1Z7N - chains C and D of the 8 polymer chains in the assembly; structure by X-ray diffraction, 3.25 A resolution.

== Chain C (and D) ==
Name: ATP phosphoribosyltransferase regulatory subunit
Organism: Lactococcus lactis
Notes: chain D of this document is another copy of the same molecule, construct and numbering; everything in this record applies to it too
UniProt: Q02147 (HISZ_LACLA); residue numbers follow UniProt; this construct covers 1-328
Sequence (344 residues; each row starts with the number of its first residue; numbers below 1 keep their minus sign (Met-15 is residue -15)):
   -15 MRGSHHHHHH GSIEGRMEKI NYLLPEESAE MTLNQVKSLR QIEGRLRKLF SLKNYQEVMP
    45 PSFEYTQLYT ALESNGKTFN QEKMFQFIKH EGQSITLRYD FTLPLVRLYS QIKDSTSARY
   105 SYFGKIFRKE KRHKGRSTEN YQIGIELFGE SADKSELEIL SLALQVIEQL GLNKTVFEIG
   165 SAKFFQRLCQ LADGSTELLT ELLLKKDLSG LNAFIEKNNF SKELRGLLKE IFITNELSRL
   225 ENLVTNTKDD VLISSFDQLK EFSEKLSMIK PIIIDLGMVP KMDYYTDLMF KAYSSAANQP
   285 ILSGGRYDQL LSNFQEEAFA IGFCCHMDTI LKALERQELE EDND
Not modelled in the structure: -15 to 5, 58-63, 116-123, 324-328 (chain D: -15 to 5, 57-62, 324-328)
Differences from the reference sequence: cloning artifact (-15 to -12, -5 to 0); expression tag (-11 to -6)

== Interface between chain C and chain D ==
Pairs across the interface (65):
  Leu7(C) - Tyr49(D)
  Leu8(C) - Pro45(D)  hydrophobic
  Leu8(C) - Tyr49(D)
  Pro9(C) - Phe47(D)
  Pro9(C) - Glu48(D)
  Pro9(C) - Tyr49(D)  hydrophobic
  Pro9(C) - Ile79(D)  hydrophobic
  Glu11(C) - Phe47(D)
  Glu11(C) - Lys73(D)
  Glu11(C) - Ile79(D)
  Ser12(C) - Pro45(D)
  Ser12(C) - Phe47(D)
  Ala13(C) - Pro45(D)
  Glu14(C) - Gln95(D)
  Leu17(C) - Glu41(D)
  Leu17(C) - Val42(D)  hydrophobic
  Val20(C) - Glu41(D)
  Val20(C) - Met43(D)  hydrophobic
  Lys21(C) - Gln40(D)  hydrogen bond
  Arg24(C) - Arg31(D)
  Arg24(C) - Glu41(D)  salt bridge
  Arg24(C) - Met43(D)  hydrogen bond
  Arg31(C) - Arg24(D)
  Gln40(C) - Lys21(D)
  Glu41(C) - Leu17(D)
  Glu41(C) - Val20(D)
  Glu41(C) - Arg24(D)  salt bridge
  Met43(C) - Val20(D)  hydrophobic
  Met43(C) - Arg24(D)  hydrogen bond
  Pro45(C) - Leu8(D)  hydrophobic
  Pro45(C) - Ser12(D)
  Pro45(C) - Ala13(D)
  Pro45(C) - Glu123(D)
  Ser46(C) - Lys109(D)
  Ser46(C) - Phe111(D)
  Ser46(C) - Glu123(D)  hydrogen bond (backbone-side chain)
  Phe47(C) - Pro9(D)
  Phe47(C) - Glu11(D)
  Phe47(C) - Ser12(D)
  Phe47(C) - Phe69(D)  hydrophobic
  Phe47(C) - Glu123(D)
  Glu48(C) - Leu8(D)
  Tyr49(C) - Leu8(D)
  Tyr49(C) - Pro9(D)  hydrophobic
  Gln51(C) - Tyr6(D)
  Leu52(C) - Tyr6(D)
  Phe69(C) - Phe47(D)  hydrophobic
  Phe69(C) - Phe71(D)  hydrophobic
  Phe71(C) - Phe69(D)  hydrophobic
  Phe71(C) - Phe71(D)  hydrophobic
  Ile72(C) - Lys113(D)
  Lys73(C) - Glu11(D)
  His74(C) - Lys113(D)
  His74(C) - Glu114(D)
  Glu75(C) - Arg116(D)  salt bridge
  Ile79(C) - Glu11(D)
  Leu81(C) - Phe47(D)  hydrophobic
  Leu81(C) - Leu81(D)  hydrophobic
  Arg91(C) - Leu7(D)
  Arg91(C) - Leu8(D)
  Lys109(C) - Ser46(D)
  Phe111(C) - Ser46(D)
  Phe111(C) - Phe47(D)  hydrophobic
  Lys113(C) - Ile72(D)
  Tyr125(C) - Met43(D)  hydrophobic
Interface residues without a listed pair, chain C (42 interface residues in all): Glu10, Met15, Val42, Gln70, Gln95, Phe107, Phe298
Interface residues without a listed pair, chain D (44 interface residues in all): Glu10, Glu14, Met15, Gln70, His74, Arg91, Leu92, Phe107, Thr122, Tyr125

== In short ==
Chain C and chain D form an interface of 42 and 44 residues respectively, with 4 hydrogen bonds and 3 salt
bridges. Polar contacts include Arg24(C)-Glu41(D), Glu75(C)-Arg116(D) and Lys21(C)-Gln40(D).
Both chains are ATP phosphoribosyltransferase regulatory subunit (Lactococcus lactis). Entry 1Z7N (ATP
Phosphoribosyl transferase (HisZG ATP-PRTase) from Lactococcus lactis with bound PRPP substrate) was
determined by X-ray diffraction together with 1Z7M from the same study.
